8TK3 - chain A; structure by X-ray diffraction, 2.00 A resolution.

== Chain A ==
Name: Dual specificity protein phosphatase 3
Organism: Homo sapiens
Notes: EC 3.1.3.16, 3.1.3.48
UniProt: P51452 (DUS3_HUMAN); residue numbers follow UniProt; this construct covers 3-185
Sequence (183 residues; numbered 3 to 185; the number before each row is that of its first residue):
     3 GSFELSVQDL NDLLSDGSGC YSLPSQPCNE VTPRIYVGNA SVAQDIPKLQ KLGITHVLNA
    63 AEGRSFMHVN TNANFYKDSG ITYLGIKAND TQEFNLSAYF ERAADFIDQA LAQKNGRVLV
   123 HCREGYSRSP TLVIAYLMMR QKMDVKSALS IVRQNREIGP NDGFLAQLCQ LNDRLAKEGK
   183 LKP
Disordered / not traced: 3-6
Modified / non-standard residues: Cys124 (3-sulfinoalanine; CSD)
Small-molecule neighbours:
  - 6-(difluoromethyl)pyrimidin-4-ol (I2X), molecule 1: Ser27, Asn31, Arg155, Gln156, Asn157, Arg158, Glu159
  - 6-(difluoromethyl)pyrimidin-4-ol (I2X), molecule 2: Thr34, Pro35, Leu139, Gln143, Met145, Ile153
Curated features (UniProtKB/Swiss-Prot):
  - active site: Cys124 (Phosphocysteine intermediate)
From the paper describing this entry:
  - binding site for 6-(difluoromethyl)pyrimidin-4-ol: Ser27, Asn31, Thr34, Pro35, Leu139, Gln143, Met145, Ile153, Arg155, Glu159
  - catalytic residues: Asp92 (citing earlier work)

== Overview ==
Chain A binds 6-(difluoromethyl)pyrimidin-4-ol. From UniProt: active-site residue Cys124. The paper reports
the catalytic residue Asp92; a binding site for 6-(difluoromethyl)pyrimidin-4-ol at Ser27, Asn31 and Thr34
among others.
Chain A is Dual specificity protein phosphatase 3 (Homo sapiens); the structure, HUMAN VH1-RELATED
DUAL-SPECIFICITY PHOSPHATASE (VHR) having oxidized catalytic cysteine and complexed with
6-(difluoromethyl)pyrimidin-4-ol at two allosteric ..., was determined by X-ray diffraction together with
9DJ9, 8TK2, 8TK4, 8TK5 and 8TK6 from the same study.
